3NIC - chains H and M of the 4 polymer chains in the assembly; structure by X-ray diffraction, 2.80 A resolution.

[Chain H]
Molecule: Eco29kIR
From: Escherichia coli
Notes: EC 3.1.21.4
Reference sequence: Q46944 (Q46944_ECOLX); residue numbers follow UniProt; this construct covers 2-214
Sequence (235 residues; numbered -20 to 214; the number before each row is that of its first residue; numbers below 1 keep their minus sign (Met-20 is residue -20)):
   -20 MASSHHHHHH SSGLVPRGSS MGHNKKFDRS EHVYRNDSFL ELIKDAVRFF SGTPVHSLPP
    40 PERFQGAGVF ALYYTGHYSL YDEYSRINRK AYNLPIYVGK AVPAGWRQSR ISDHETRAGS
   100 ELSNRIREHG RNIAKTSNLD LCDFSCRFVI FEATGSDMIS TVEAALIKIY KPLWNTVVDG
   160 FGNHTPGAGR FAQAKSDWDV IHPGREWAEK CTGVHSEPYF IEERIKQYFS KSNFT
Unresolved in the structure: -20 to 1, 211-214
Sequence notes: expression tag (-20 to 1); engineered mutation Phe49 (Tyr in Q46944), Lys69 (Leu in Q46944)
From the paper describing this entry:
  - catalytic residues: Tyr76, Asn154 (proposed by the authors, not directly observed)
  - catalytic residues: Arg104, His108 (by similarity / conservation)
  - mutagenesis - L69K: increased expression

[Chain M]
Molecule: 22-nt DNA strand
Sequence (22 nucleotides; each row starts with the number of its first residue):
     1 CGGGAGGCCC GCGGGCCGCC GC

[How chain H and chain M interact]
Residue-residue contacts - 29 pairs, chain H then chain M:
  Tyr76(H) with DC12(M), sugar contact; DG13(M), hydrogen bond to the phosphate
  Gly78(H) with DG13(M), phosphate contact
  Lys79(H) with DG13(M), hydrogen bond to the phosphate; DG14(M), salt bridge to the phosphate
  Ala80(H) with DG14(M), phosphate contact
  Val81(H) with DG14(M), hydrogen bond to the phosphate
  Ala83(H) with DG15(M), phosphate contact
  Gly84(H) with DG15(M), hydrogen bond to the phosphate
  Trp85(H) with DG15(M), hydrogen bond to the phosphate
  Arg86(H) with DG14(M), hydrogen bond to the base; DG15(M), hydrogen bond to the phosphate
  Arg104(H) with DG13(M), phosphate contact; DG14(M), salt bridge to the phosphate
  Glu142(H) with DG13(M), phosphate contact
  Asp158(H) with DG11(M), sugar contact
  Gly159(H) with DC12(M), hydrogen bond to the phosphate
  Phe160(H) with DC12(M), phosphate contact
  Gly161(H) with DC12(M), hydrogen bond to the phosphate; DG13(M), base contact
  Asn162(H) with DG11(M), phosphate contact; DC12(M), base contact
  His163(H) with DG13(M), stacking on the base; DG14(M), hydrogen bond to the base
  Arg169(H) with DG11(M), base contact; DC12(M), base contact
  Gln172(H) with DC10(M), phosphate contact
  Ala173(H) with DC10(M), hydrogen bond to the phosphate
  Ser175(H) with DG11(M), phosphate contact
Also at the interface, not in a pair above, chain H (27 interface residues in all): Pro82, Gln87, Trp153, Asn154, Thr164, Ala171
Also at the interface, not in a pair above, chain M (7 interface residues in all): DC16

[Overview]
The interface between chain H and chain M involves 27 residues on one side and 7 on the other; the contacts
include 11 hydrogen bonds, 2 salt bridges and 1 aromatic stacking contact. Among the polar pairs are
Arg86(H)-DG14(M), His163(H)-DG14(M) and Tyr76(H)-DG13(M). From the paper: catalytic residues Tyr76(H),
Asn154(H) and Arg104(H) among others; L69K of chain H increases expression.
Chain H is Eco29kIR (Escherichia coli) and chain M is a 22-nt DNA strand; the structure, DNA binding and
cleavage by the GIY-YIG endonuclease R.Eco29kI inactive variant Y49F, was determined by X-ray diffraction
(same publication as 3MX4).
